9C7T - chains A and B of the 4 polymer chains in the assembly; structure by electron microscopy, 2.70 A resolution.

== Chain A ==
Name: Serine/threonine-protein phosphatase 2A 65 kDa regulatory subunit A alpha isoform
Organism: Homo sapiens
UniProtKB: P30153 (2AAA_HUMAN); residues 9-589 here = UniProt positions 9-589
Sequence (584 residues; numbered 6 to 589; the number before each row is that of its first residue):
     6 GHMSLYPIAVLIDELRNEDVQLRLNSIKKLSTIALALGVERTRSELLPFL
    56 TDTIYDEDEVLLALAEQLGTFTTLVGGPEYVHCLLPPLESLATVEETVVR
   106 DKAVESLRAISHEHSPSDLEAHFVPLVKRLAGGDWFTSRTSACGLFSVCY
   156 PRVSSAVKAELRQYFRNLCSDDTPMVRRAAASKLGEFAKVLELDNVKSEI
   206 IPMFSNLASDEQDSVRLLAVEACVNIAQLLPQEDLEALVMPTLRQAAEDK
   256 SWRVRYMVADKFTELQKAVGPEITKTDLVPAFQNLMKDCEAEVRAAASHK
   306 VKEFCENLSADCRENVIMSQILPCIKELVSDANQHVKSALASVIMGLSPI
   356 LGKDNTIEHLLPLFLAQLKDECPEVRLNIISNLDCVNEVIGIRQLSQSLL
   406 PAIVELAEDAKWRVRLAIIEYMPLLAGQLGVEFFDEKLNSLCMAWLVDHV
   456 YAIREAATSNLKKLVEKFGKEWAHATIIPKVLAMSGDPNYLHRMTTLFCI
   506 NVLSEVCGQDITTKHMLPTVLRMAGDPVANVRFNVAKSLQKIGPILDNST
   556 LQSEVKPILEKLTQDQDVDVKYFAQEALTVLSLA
Unresolved in the structure: 6-8
Differences from the reference sequence: expression tag (6-8)
UniProt features mapped onto this chain:
  - modified residue: Lys280 (N6-acetyllysine)
  - natural variant: Val132 (V132L: In HJS2), Pro179 (P179L: In HJS2), Met180 (M180T: In HJS2; M180V: In HJS2), Arg182 (R182W: In HJS2), Arg258 (R258H: In HJS2), Val470 (V470A: In HJS2; uncertain significance), Arg498 (R498L: In HJS2)

== Chain B ==
Name: Serine/threonine-protein phosphatase 2A 55 kDa regulatory subunit B alpha isoform
Organism: Homo sapiens
UniProtKB: P63151 (2ABA_HUMAN); residues 2-447 here = UniProt positions 2-447
Sequence (451 residues; numbered -3 to 447; the number before each row is that of its first residue; numbers below 1 keep their minus sign (Gly-3 is residue -3)):
    -3 GHMGSAGAGGGNDIQWCFSQVKGAVDDDVAEADIISTVEFNHSGELLATG
    47 DKGGRVVIFQQEQENKIQSHSRGEYNVYSTFQSHEPEFDYLKSLEIEEKI
    97 NKIRWLPQKNAAQFLLSTNDKTIKLWKISERDKRPEGYNLKEEDGRYRDP
   147 TTVTTLRVPVFRPMDLMVEASPRRIFANAHTYHINSISINSDYETYLSAD
   197 DLRINLWHLEITDRSFNIVDIKPANMEELTEVITAAEFHPNSCNTFVYSS
   247 SKGTIRLCDMRASALCDRHSKLFEEPEDPSNRSFFSEIISSISDVKFSHS
   297 GRYMMTRDYLSVKIWDLNMENRPVETYQVHEYLRSKLCSLYENDCIFDKF
   347 ECCWNGSDSVVMTGSYNNFFRMFDRNTKRDITLEASRENNKPRTVLKPRK
   397 VCASGKRKKDEISVDSLDFNKKILHTAWHPKENIIAVATTNNLYIFQDKV
   447 N
Unresolved in the structure: -3 to 7, 61-65, 400-402, 447
Differences from the reference sequence: expression tag (-3 to 1)
UniProt features mapped onto this chain:
  - modified residue: Ala2 (N-acetylalanine)

== Chain A / chain B interface ==
Residue-residue contacts (70; chain A residue first):
  Leu10(A) with Val149(B); Thr150(B)
  Ile13(A) with Leu152(B), hydrophobic
  Ala14(A) with Leu152(B), hydrophobic
  Val15(A) with Leu136(B), hydrophobic
  Ile17(A) with Asn135(B); Leu152(B), hydrophobic; Pro155(B)
  Asp18(A) with Tyr134(B); Asn135(B), hydrogen bond (side chain-backbone); Leu136(B), hydrogen bond (side chain-backbone)
  Arg21(A) with Pro131(B), hydrogen bond (side chain-backbone); Glu132(B); Gly133(B), hydrogen bond (side chain-backbone); Tyr134(B); Pro155(B)
  Leu42(A) with Val154(B), hydrophobic
  Arg46(A) with Leu152(B), hydrogen bond (side chain-backbone)
  Glu50(A) with Val154(B)
  Phe54(A) with Val154(B), hydrophobic; Pro155(B); Phe157(B)
  Asp57(A) with Lys129(B); Phe157(B)
  Ile59(A) with Arg127(B); Lys129(B); Pro131(B); Phe157(B), hydrophobic
  Asp61(A) with Lys123(B), salt bridge; Arg169(B), salt bridge
  Asp63(A) with Arg169(B), salt bridge
  Thr98(A) with Asn106(B), hydrogen bond (backbone-side chain)
  Val99(A) with Asn106(B)
  Glu100(A) with Asn106(B), hydrogen bond; Phe110(B); Lys123(B), salt bridge; Glu206(B)
  Glu101(A) with Arg170(B), salt bridge
  Thr102(A) with Glu206(B), hydrogen bond
  Trp140(A) with Lys105(B); Asn106(B); Ala107(B)
  Phe141(A) with Gln104(B); Lys105(B); Tyr189(B), hydrophobic
  Thr142(A) with Lys105(B); Asn106(B)
  Thr178(A) with Tyr189(B)
  Pro179(A) with Ser187(B); Asp188(B); Tyr189(B)
  Met180(A) with Tyr189(B), hydrophobic
  Arg183(A) with Asp188(B), hydrogen bond (side chain-backbone); Glu190(B), salt bridge
  Glu216(A) with Arg257(B), hydrogen bond (backbone-side chain)
  Gln217(A) with Ser187(B); Asp188(B); Cys239(B)
  Asp218(A) with Cys239(B); Arg257(B), salt bridge
  Ser219(A) with Glu190(B)
  Arg221(A) with Arg257(B)
  Lys255(A) with Arg257(B)
  Ser256(A) with Arg257(B)
  Trp257(A) with Met256(B), hydrogen bond (side chain-backbone); Arg257(B), hydrogen bond (backbone-backbone); Ser259(B); Ala260(B)
  Glu295(A) with Ser259(B); Ala260(B), hydrogen bond (side chain-backbone)
Interface residues without a listed pair, chain A (40 interface residues in all): Tyr11, Leu51, Thr58, Cys294
Interface residues without a listed pair, chain B (36 interface residues in all): Arg153, Asn237, Asn240, Ala258

== In short ==
40 residues of chain A face 36 of chain B across their interface; the contacts include 13 hydrogen bonds and 7
salt bridges. Polar contacts include Asp61(A)-Lys123(B), Asp61(A)-Arg169(B) and Asp63(A)-Arg169(B).
Here chain A is Serine/threonine-protein phosphatase 2A 65 kDa regulatory subunit A alpha isoform and chain B
is Serine/threonine-protein phosphatase 2A 55 kDa regulatory subunit B alpha isoform, both from Homo sapiens.
Entry 9C7T (PP2A:B55-Eya3 substrate complex) was determined by electron microscopy, deposited together with
9C6B.
